PDB entry 8T0P | X-ray diffraction, 1.73 A resolution | chains B and C of the 3 polymer chains in the assembly

Chain B:
Molecule: Inner kinetochore subunit AME1
Source organism: Saccharomyces cerevisiae
UniProtKB: P38313 (CENPU_YEAST); residues 125-231 here = UniProt positions 125-231
Sequence (107 residues; each row starts with the number of its first residue):
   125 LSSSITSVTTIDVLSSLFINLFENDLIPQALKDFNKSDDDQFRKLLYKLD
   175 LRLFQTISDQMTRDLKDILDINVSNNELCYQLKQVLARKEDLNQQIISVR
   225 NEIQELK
Reported in the primary citation:
  - conformationally variable residues (domain motion): Ile195
  - mutagenesis - D191A, D194A: unchanged binding to Histone H3-like centromeric protein CSE4 (chain C)
  - mutagenesis - I195Y: unchanged expression
  - mutagenesis - I195Y: abolished growth

Chain C:
Molecule: Histone H3-like centromeric protein CSE4
UniProtKB: P36012 (CENPA_YEAST); numbering as in UniProt (aligned over 32-49)
Sequence (18 residues; each row starts with the number of its first residue):
    32 QSINDRALSLLQRTRATK
Reported in the primary citation:
  - mutagenesis - L41A/L42A: abolished growth
  - mutagenesis - L41A: decreased growth
  - post-translational modification sites: Lys49 (citing earlier work)

How chain B and chain C interact:
Pairs across the interface - 8 pairs, chain B then chain C:
  Asp188(B) with Leu41(C); Arg44(C), salt bridge
  Asp191(B) with Arg37(C), salt bridge
  Ile192(B) with Leu41(C), hydrophobic
  Asp194(B) with Arg37(C), salt bridge
  Ile195(B) with Ile34(C), hydrophobic; Ala38(C), hydrophobic
  Ser198(B) with Ile34(C)
Other interface residues (no listed pair), chain B (7 interface residues in all): Lys190
Interface features reported in the paper:
  - pairs named by the authors: Asp191(B)-Arg37(C), Asp194(B)-Arg37(C), Ile34(C)-Ile195(B)
  - hot spots on chain B (mutagenesis) - I195Y: abolished binding to Histone H3-like centromeric protein CSE4 (chain C)
  - hot spots on chain C (mutagenesis) - L41A/L42A, L41D: abolished binding to Okp1-Ame1

Overview:
7 residues of chain B and 5 residues of chain C are in contact, with 3 salt bridges. Polar contacts include
Asp188(B)-Arg44(C), Asp191(B)-Arg37(C) and Asp194(B)-Arg37(C). The paper describes contacts between Asp191(B)
and Arg37(C), Asp194(B) and Arg37(C) and Ile34(C) and Ile195(B). From the paper: L41A/L42A and L41D of chain C
abolish binding to Okp1-Ame1; a modification site at Lys49(C); 6 substitutions were tested in all.
Here chain B is Inner kinetochore subunit AME1 (Saccharomyces cerevisiae) and chain C is Histone H3-like
centromeric protein CSE4. Entry 8T0P (Structure of Cse4 bound to Ame1 and Okp1) was determined by X-ray
diffraction.
